PDB entry 6HW5 | X-ray diffraction, 2.90 A resolution | chains C and D of the 28 polymer chains in the assembly

Chain C:
Molecule: Proteasome subunit alpha type-4
From: Saccharomyces cerevisiae (strain ATCC 204508 / S288c)
Notes: EC 3.4.25.1
UniProtKB: P40303 (PSA4_YEAST); residues -1 to 252 here correspond to UniProt positions 1-254 (UniProt number = residue number + 2)
Amino-acid sequence (254 residues; each row starts with the number of its first residue; numbers below 1 keep their minus sign (Met-1 is residue -1)):
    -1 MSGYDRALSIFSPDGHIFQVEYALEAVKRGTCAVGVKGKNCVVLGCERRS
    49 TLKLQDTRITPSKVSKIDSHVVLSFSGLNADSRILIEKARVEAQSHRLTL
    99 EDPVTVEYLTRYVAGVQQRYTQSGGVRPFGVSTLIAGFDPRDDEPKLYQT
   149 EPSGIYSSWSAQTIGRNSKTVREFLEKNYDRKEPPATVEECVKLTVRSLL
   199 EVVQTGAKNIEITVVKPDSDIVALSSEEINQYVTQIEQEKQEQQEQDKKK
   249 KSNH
Disordered / not traced: -1 to 0, 241-252
Swiss-Prot annotation at these positions:
  - modified residue: Thr58 (Phosphothreonine)

Chain D:
Molecule: Proteasome subunit alpha type-5
From: Saccharomyces cerevisiae (strain ATCC 204508 / S288c)
Notes: EC 3.4.25.1
UniProtKB: P32379 (PSA5_YEAST); residues -7 to 252 here correspond to UniProt positions 1-260 (UniProt number = residue number + 8)
Amino-acid sequence (260 residues; each row starts with the number of its first residue; numbers below 1 keep their minus sign (Met-7 is residue -7)):
    -7 MFLTRSEYDRGVSTFSPEGRLFQVEYSLEAIKLGSTAIGIATKEGVVLGV
    43 EKRATSPLLESDSIEKIVEIDRHIGCAMSGLTADARSMIEHARTAAVTHN
    93 LYYDEDINVESLTQSVCDLALRFGEGASGEERLMSRPFGVALLIAGHDAD
   143 DGYQLFHAEPSGTFYRYNAKAIGSGSEGAQAELLNEWHSSLTLKEAELLV
   193 LKILKQVMEEKLDENNAQLSCITKQDGFKIYDNEKTAELIKELKEKEAAE
   243 SPEEADVEMS
Disordered / not traced: -7 to 0, 118-124, 243-252

Chain C / chain D interface:
Residue-residue contacts - 62 pairs, chain C then chain D:
  Asp3(C) with Glu117(D)
  Arg4(C) with Glu117(D)
  Ala5(C) with Val4(D), hydrophobic; Glu117(D), hydrogen bond (backbone-side chain); Ser127(D)
  Ser7(C) with Ser127(D), hydrogen bond (backbone-side chain); Arg128(D)
  Ile8(C) with Gln15(D)
  Phe9(C) with Gln15(D); Tyr18(D), hydrophobic; Ser19(D); Leu73(D), hydrophobic; Arg128(D); Pro129(D); Gly131(D)
  Ser10(C) with Tyr18(D)
  Pro11(C) with Tyr18(D), hydrophobic; Glu21(D)
  Asp12(C) with Glu21(D)
  Gly13(C) with Tyr18(D); Glu21(D); Ala22(D)
  His14(C) with Leu25(D)
  Ile15(C) with Leu73(D), hydrophobic; Arg128(D)
  Lys35(C) with Glu52(D), salt bridge
  Gln116(C) with Ala75(D); Asp76(D)
  Thr119(C) with Arg128(D), hydrogen bond (backbone-side chain)
  Gln120(C) with Met126(D); Ser127(D), hydrogen bond (backbone-backbone); Arg128(D); Pro129(D); Phe130(D)
  Ser121(C) with Ser127(D)
  Gly122(C) with Ser127(D)
  Ser151(C) with Ala75(D)
  Gly152(C) with Ala75(D)
  Ile153(C) with Thr74(D); Ala75(D)
  Ser155(C) with Leu51(D); Ser55(D)
  Ser156(C) with Leu51(D); Glu52(D), hydrogen bond; Ser55(D), hydrogen bond (backbone-side chain)
  Trp157(C) with Thr47(D); Ser48(D); Leu50(D); Leu51(D); Glu52(D)
  Ser158(C) with Leu50(D), hydrogen bond (backbone-backbone); Glu52(D), hydrogen bond
  Ala159(C) with Leu50(D)
  Leu173(C) with Leu50(D), hydrophobic
  Glu174(C) with Ser48(D), hydrogen bond; Pro49(D); Leu50(D)
  Tyr177(C) with Leu50(D), hydrophobic
  Arg179(C) with Pro49(D), hydrogen bond (side chain-backbone); Leu50(D); Leu51(D), hydrogen bond (side chain-backbone); Glu52(D)
Interface residues without a listed pair, chain C (32 interface residues in all): Tyr154, Arg170
Interface residues without a listed pair, chain D (30 interface residues in all): Asp1, Ser53, Glu57, Arg78, Ser79

In short:
The interface between chain C and chain D involves 32 residues on one side and 30 on the other; the contacts
include 11 hydrogen bonds and 1 salt bridge. Among the polar pairs are Lys35(C)-Glu52(D), Ala5(C)-Glu117(D)
and Ser7(C)-Ser127(D).
Here chain C is Proteasome subunit alpha type-4 and chain D is Proteasome subunit alpha type-5, both from
Saccharomyces cerevisiae (strain ATCC 204508 / S288c). Entry 6HW5 (Yeast 20S proteasome in complex with 18)
was determined by X-ray diffraction, deposited together with 6HTB, 6HTC, 6HTD, 6HTP, 6HTR, 6HUB and 30 further
entries.
